7DCE - chains X and L of the 4 polymer chains in the assembly; structure by electron microscopy, 3.80 A resolution.

[Chain X]
Name: XK-related protein 8
From: Homo sapiens
Reference sequence: Q9H6D3 (XKR8_HUMAN); residues 1-395 here = UniProt positions 1-395
Amino-acid sequence (405 residues; each row starts with the number of its first residue):
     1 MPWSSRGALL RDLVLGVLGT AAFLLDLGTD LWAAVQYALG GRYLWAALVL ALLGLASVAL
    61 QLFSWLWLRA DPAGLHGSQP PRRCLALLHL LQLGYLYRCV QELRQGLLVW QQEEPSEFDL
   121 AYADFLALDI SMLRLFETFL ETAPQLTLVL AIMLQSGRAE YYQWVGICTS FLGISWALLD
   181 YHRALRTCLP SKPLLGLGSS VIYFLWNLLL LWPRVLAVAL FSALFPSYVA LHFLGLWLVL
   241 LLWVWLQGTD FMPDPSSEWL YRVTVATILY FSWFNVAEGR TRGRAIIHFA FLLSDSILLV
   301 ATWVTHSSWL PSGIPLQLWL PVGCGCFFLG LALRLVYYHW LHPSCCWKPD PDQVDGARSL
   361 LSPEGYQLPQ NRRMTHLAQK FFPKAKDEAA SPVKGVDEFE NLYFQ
Unresolved in the structure: 1-6, 346-367, 384-405
Sequence notes: expression tag (396-405)
Residues lining bound ligands: 1,2-dilinoleoyl-sn-glycero-3-phosphocholine (DLP): Arg42, Leu44, Trp45, Leu48, Leu52, Leu55, Leu140, Pro144, Thr147, Leu148, Ile152, Gln155, Ser222, Leu224, Pro226, Val229, Ala230, Phe233, Leu234, Trp237, Val263, Thr267, Trp309
Reported in the primary citation:
  - mutagenesis - R284E: abolished co-localization with Isoform 2 of Basigin
  - contacts within the chain: Ser64-Arg98, Arg98-Asp129 (salt bridge), Arg214-Asp295 (salt bridge), Arg214-His232
  - mutagenesis - R98A, D129A, R214G, D295K: decreased expression
  - mutagenesis - L48A/L52A/L148A/V229A/F233A, R214G, D295K: abolished localization
  - binding site for 1,2-dilinoleoyl-sn-glycero-3-phosphocholine: Arg42, Leu44, Trp45, Leu48, Leu52, Leu55, Leu140, Leu148, Ile152, Gln155, Val229, Phe233, Leu234, Trp237, Val263, Trp309
  - mutagenesis - W45A: unchanged expression
  - mutagenesis - D26A, D30A, E137A, E141A, Q155A, R183A: decreased catalytic activity on PtdSer
  - mutagenesis - D12A, D180A: unchanged catalytic activity on PtdSer
  - mutagenesis - R42A: abolished catalytic activity on PtdSer
  - mutagenesis - L48A/L148A/V229A: abolished catalytic activity
  - mutagenesis - W45A: increased catalytic activity on NBD-SM

[Chain L]
Name: Light chain of Fab fragment
From: Oryctolagus cuniculus
Notes: antibody fragment or engineered binder
Amino-acid sequence (218 residues; row label = number of the first residue in the row):
     1 ADVVMTQTPS SVSAAVGGTV TINCQASQSI SAYLAWYQQK PGQPPKLLIY DASDLASGVS
    61 SRFKGSGSGT QFTLTISALE CADAATYYCQ SYYAIITYGA AFGGGTEVVV KRTVAAPSVF
   121 IFPPSDEQLK SGTASVVCLL NNFYPREAKV QWKVDNALQS GNSQESVTEQ DSKDCTYSLS
   181 STLTLSKADY EKHKVYACEV THQGLSSPVT KSFNRGEC
Unresolved in the structure: 218
Disulfides: Cys24-Cys89, Cys81-Cys175, Cys138-Cys198

[Chain X / chain L interface]
Residue-residue contacts (8; chain X residue first):
  Arg158(X) with Pro9(L)
  Ser308(X) with Ser68(L); Thr70(L)
  Trp309(X) with Thr70(L); Gln71(L), hydrogen bond (backbone-side chain)
  Leu310(X) with Gln71(L)
  Pro311(X) with Gln25(L); Gln71(L)
Other interface residues (no listed pair), chain L (6 interface residues in all): Thr8

[In short]
5 residues of chain X face 6 of chain L across their interface; the contacts include 1 hydrogen bond. The
hydrogen-bonded pair is Trp309(X)-Gln71(L). The paper reports a binding site for
1,2-dilinoleoyl-sn-glycero-3-phosphocholine at Arg42(X), Leu44(X) and Trp45(X) among others; D26A, D30A and
E137A of chain X, among others, reduce catalytic activity on PtdSer; 17 substitutions were tested in all.
Here chain X is XK-related protein 8 (Homo sapiens) and chain L is Light chain of Fab fragment (Oryctolagus
cuniculus). Entry 7DCE (Cryo-EM structure of human XKR8-basigin complex bound to Fab fragment) was determined
by electron microscopy, deposited together with 7D9Z and 7DAA.
